PDB entry 1JKB | X-ray diffraction, 1.66 A resolution | chain A

Chain A:
Protein: Lysozyme
Source organism: Homo sapiens
Notes: EC 3.2.1.17
UniProtKB: P61626 (LYSC_HUMAN); residues 1-130 here correspond to UniProt positions 19-148 (UniProt number = residue number + 18)
Chain sequence (130 residues; numbered 1 to 130; the number before each row is that of its first residue):
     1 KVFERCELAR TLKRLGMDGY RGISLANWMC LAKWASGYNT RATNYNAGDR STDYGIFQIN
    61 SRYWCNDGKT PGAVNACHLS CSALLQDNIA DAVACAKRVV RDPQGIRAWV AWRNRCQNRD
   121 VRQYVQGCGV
Disulfides: Cys6-Cys128, Cys30-Cys116, Cys65-Cys81, Cys77-Cys95
Differences from the reference sequence: engineered mutation Ala35 (Glu53 in P61626)
Curated features (UniProtKB/Swiss-Prot):
  - active site: Asp53

Overview:
From UniProt: active-site residue Asp53.
Chain A is Lysozyme (Homo sapiens); the structure, Human lysozyme mutant with glu 35 replaced by ala, was
determined by X-ray diffraction (same publication as 1JKA, 1JKC and 1JKD).
